PDB entry 4TVT | X-ray diffraction, 1.20 A resolution | chain A

Chain A:
Protein: Thaumatin-1
Source organism: Thaumatococcus daniellii
UniProtKB: P02883 (THM1_THADA); numbering as in UniProt (aligned over 1-207)
Chain sequence (207 residues; each row starts with the number of its first residue):
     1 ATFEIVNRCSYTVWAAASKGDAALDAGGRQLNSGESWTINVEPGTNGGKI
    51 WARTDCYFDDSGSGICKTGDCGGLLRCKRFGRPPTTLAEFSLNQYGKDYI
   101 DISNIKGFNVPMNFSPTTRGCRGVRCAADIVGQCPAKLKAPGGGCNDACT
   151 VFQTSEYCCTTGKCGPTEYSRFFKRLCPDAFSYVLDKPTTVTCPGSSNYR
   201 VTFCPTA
Disulfides: Cys9-Cys204, Cys56-Cys66, Cys71-Cys77, Cys121-Cys193, Cys126-Cys177, Cys134-Cys145, Cys149-Cys158, Cys159-Cys164
Bound ions: Na+ site 1: Asp70, Leu74; Na+ site 2 near Thr86 (its only coordinating residue here); Na+ site 3 near Asn93 (its only coordinating residue here); Na+ site 4 near Gly195 (its only coordinating residue here); Na+ site 5 near Thr206 (its only coordinating residue here)
Ligand contacts:
  - ascorbic acid (ASC), molecule 1: Ser10, Tyr11, Thr12, Asn32, Ser33
  - ascorbic acid (ASC), molecule 2: Arg29, Gln30, Asn32, Glu35
  - ascorbic acid (ASC), molecule 3: Lys49, Leu87, Glu89, Ser103, Ile105, Lys106, Val184
  - ascorbic acid (ASC), molecule 4: Lys49, Glu89, Asp101, Ser103, Ile105, Phe181, Val184
  - ascorbic acid (ASC), molecule 5: Thr118, Ser196, Asn198

Overview:
Bound to chain A: 5 copies of ascorbic acid. Asp70 and Leu74 coordinate Na+ site 1.
Chain A is Thaumatin-1 (Thaumatococcus daniellii); the structure, New ligand for thaumatin discovered using
acoustic high throughput screening, was determined by X-ray diffraction together with 4TPY from the same
study.
